3R9J - chains A and C of the 4 polymer chains in the assembly; structure by X-ray diffraction, 4.30 A resolution (low resolution: residue-level contacts below are approximate; hydrogen-bond / salt-bridge calls are withheld).

[Chain A]
Name: Septum site-determining protein minD
Source organism: Escherichia coli
Reference sequence: P0AEZ3 (MIND_ECOLI); residue numbers follow UniProt; this construct covers 1-260
Chain sequence (260 residues; each row starts with the number of its first residue):
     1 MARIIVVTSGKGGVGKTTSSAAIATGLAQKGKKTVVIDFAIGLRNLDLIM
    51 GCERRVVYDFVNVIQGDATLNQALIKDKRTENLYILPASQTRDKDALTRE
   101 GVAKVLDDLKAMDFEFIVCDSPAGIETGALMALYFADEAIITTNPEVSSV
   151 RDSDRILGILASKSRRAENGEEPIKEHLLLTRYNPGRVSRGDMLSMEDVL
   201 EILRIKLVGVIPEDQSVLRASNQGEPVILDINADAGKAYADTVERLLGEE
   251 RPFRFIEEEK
Unresolved in the structure: 1, 163-169, 259-260
Differences from the reference sequence: engineered mutation Ala40 (Asp in P0AEZ3)
Curated features (UniProtKB/Swiss-Prot):
  - binding site (ATP): Lys11 to Thr18
  - mutagenesis: Gly15 (G15S: Less effective then wild-type), Lys16 to Thr17 (Loss of activity), Lys16 (K16Q: Loss of activity)
Small-molecule neighbours:
  - ADP (adenosine-5'-diphosphate), molecule 1: Lys11, Gly12, Glu146, Ser148
  - ADP, molecule 2: Gly12, Gly13, Val14, Gly15, Lys16, Thr17, Thr18, Thr181, Arg182, Ile211, Pro212, Glu213, Asp214, Val217, Ala235

[Chain C]
Name: Cell division topological specificity factor
Source organism: Escherichia coli
Reference sequence: P0A734 (MINE_ECOLI); residue numbers follow UniProt; this construct covers 12-88
Chain sequence (77 residues; row label = number of the first residue in the row):
    12 KNTANIAKERLQNIVAERRRSDAEPHYLPQLRKDILEVICKYVQIDPEMV
    62 TVQLEQKDGDISILELNVTLPEAEELK
Unresolved in the structure: 12, 83-88
Differences from the reference sequence: engineered mutation Asn24 (Ile in P0A734)
From the paper describing this entry:
  - conformationally variable residues: Arg21 to Arg29
  - mutagenesis - T14A: abolished growth in response to MinC/MinD

[How chain A and chain C interact]
Residue-residue contacts (20; chain A residue first):
  Val147(A) - Ala18(C)
  Val147(A) - Leu22(C)
  Val150(A) - Leu22(C)
  Arg151(A) - Ile25(C)
  Asp154(A) - Val26(C)
  Asp154(A) - Arg29(C)
  Arg155(A) - Arg29(C)
  Gly191(A) - Asn13(C)
  Gly191(A) - Thr14(C)
  Gly191(A) - Ala15(C)
  Met193(A) - Ala15(C)
  Leu194(A) - Ala15(C)
  Leu194(A) - Lys19(C)
  Leu194(A) - Leu22(C)
  Asp198(A) - Lys19(C)
  Glu201(A) - Lys19(C)
  Glu201(A) - Gln23(C)
  Ile202(A) - Leu22(C)
  Ile202(A) - Val26(C)
  Ile202(A) - Arg30(C)
Also at the interface, not in a pair above, chain A (14 interface residues in all): Gly158, Asp192, Arg204

[Summary]
Chain A and chain C form an interface of 14 and 11 residues respectively. Bound to chain A: ADP. UniProt lists
8 ATP-binding residues and 3 mutagenesis sites on chain A. From the paper: T14A of chain C abolishes growth in
response to MinC/MinD; conformational variability at Arg21(C).
Chain A is Septum site-determining protein minD and chain C is Cell division topological specificity factor,
both from Escherichia coli; the structure, 4.3A resolution structure of a MinD-MinE(I24N) protein complex, was
determined by X-ray diffraction together with 3R9I from the same study.
